6SF2 - chains D and E of the 6 polymer chains in the assembly; structure by X-ray diffraction, 3.30 A resolution.

[Chain D]
Protein: Serine/threonine-protein kinase receptor R3
Source organism: Homo sapiens
Notes: EC 2.7.11.30
Reference sequence: P37023 (ACVL1_HUMAN); numbering as in UniProt (aligned over 21-118)
Amino-acid sequence (98 residues; row label = number of the first residue in the row):
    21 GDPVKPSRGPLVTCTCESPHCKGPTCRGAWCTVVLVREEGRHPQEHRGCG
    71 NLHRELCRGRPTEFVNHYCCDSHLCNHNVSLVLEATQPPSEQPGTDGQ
Unresolved in the structure: 21-29, 107-118
Curated features (UniProtKB/Swiss-Prot):
  - region: His73 to Leu76 (Mediates specificity for BMP ligand)
  - glycosylation: Asn98 (N-linked (GlcNAc...) asparagine)
  - natural variant: Cys34 (C34Y: In HHT2), Cys41 (C41G: In HHT2; C41Y: In HHT2), Cys46 (C46G: In HHT2), Arg47 (R47P: In HHT2), Gly48 to Ala49 (sequence variant, change not given here; In HHT2), Gly48 (G48R: In HHT2), Trp50 (W50C: In HHT2; W50G: In HHT2), Cys51 (C51Y: In HHT2), Thr52 (T52A: In HHT2), Glu59 (E59V: Found in a patient with pulmonary arterial hypertension; uncertain significance), His66 (H66P: In HHT2; H66Y: In HHT2), Arg67 (R67Q: In HHT2; R67W: In HHT2), 4 further natural variant entries in UniProt
  - mutagenesis: Arg74 to Leu76 (Affinity for BMP9 decreased by 200-fold)
Cystine bridges: Cys34-Cys51, Cys36-Cys41, Cys46-Cys69, Cys77-Cys89, Cys90-Cys95

[Chain E]
Protein: Growth/differentiation factor 2
Source organism: Homo sapiens
Reference sequence: Q9UK05 (GDF2_HUMAN); numbering as in UniProt (aligned over 320-429)
Amino-acid sequence (110 residues; each row starts with the number of its first residue):
   320 SAGAGSHCQKTSLRVNFEDIGWDSWIIAPKEYEAYECKGGCFFPLADDVT
   370 PTKHAIVQTLVHLKFPTKVGKACCVPTKLSPISVLYKDDMGVPTLKYHYE
   420 GMSVAECGCR
Unresolved in the structure: 320-324
Curated features (UniProtKB/Swiss-Prot):
  - region: Ser402 to Tyr416 (Interaction with ENG)
  - natural variant: Arg333 (R333W: In HHT5)
Cystine bridges: Cys327-Cys393, Cys356-Cys426, Cys360-Cys428
Reported in the primary citation:
  - mutagenesis - F362Y, D366E: abolished signaling (BMP9-induced ALP activity)
  - mutagenesis - D366E: unchanged binding to ALK1-Fc

[How chain D and chain E interact]
Residue-residue contacts - 23 pairs, chain D then chain E:
  Pro39(D) - His326(E)
  His40(D) - His326(E)  hydrogen bond
  His40(D) - Pro363(E)
  Val54(D) - Phe362(E)  hydrophobic
  Val56(D) - Phe362(E)  hydrophobic
  Val56(D) - Pro363(E)
  Val56(D) - Leu382(E)  hydrophobic
  Glu58(D) - His381(E)  salt bridge
  Glu58(D) - Pro385(E)
  Glu59(D) - Leu382(E)  hydrogen bond (backbone-backbone)
  Glu59(D) - Lys383(E)
  Glu59(D) - Pro385(E)
  His66(D) - Pro363(E)
  Gly70(D) - Asp366(E)
  Asn71(D) - Asp366(E)  hydrogen bond (backbone-side chain)
  Leu72(D) - Asp366(E)
  Leu72(D) - Thr369(E)
  His73(D) - Pro370(E)  hydrogen bond (side chain-backbone)
  His73(D) - Ile375(E)
  Leu76(D) - Ile375(E)  hydrophobic
  Phe84(D) - Leu382(E)
  Phe84(D) - Lys383(E)
  Val85(D) - Phe362(E)  hydrophobic
Also at the interface, not in a pair above, chain D (16 interface residues in all): Cys69, His87
Also at the interface, not in a pair above, chain E (16 interface residues in all): Ala365, Thr371, Lys372, Leu379, Lys390

[In short]
The chain D/chain E interface involves 16 residues from each chain; the contacts include 4 hydrogen bonds and
1 salt bridge. Among the polar pairs are Glu58(D)-His381(E), His40(D)-His326(E) and Asn71(D)-Asp366(E). From
the paper: F362Y and D366E of chain E abolish signaling (BMP9-induced ALP activity); D366E of chain E leaves
binding to ALK1-Fc unchanged.
Here chain D is Serine/threonine-protein kinase receptor R3 and chain E is Growth/differentiation factor 2,
both from Homo sapiens. Entry 6SF2 (Ternary complex of human bone morphogenetic protein 9 (BMP9) growth factor
domain, its prodomain and extracellular ...) was determined by X-ray diffraction (same publication as 6SF1 and
6SF3).
